4H1V - chain A; structure by X-ray diffraction, 2.30 A resolution.

== Chain A ==
Name: Dynamin-1-like protein
From: Homo sapiens
Notes: EC 3.6.5.5; fragment: GTPase-GED fusion and 711-736)
UniProt: O00429 (DNM1L_HUMAN); residue numbers follow UniProt; this construct covers 1-327, 711-736
Sequence (369 residues; numbered 1 to 744; 375 numbers in that range are skipped by the numbering (no residue carries them; nothing is unmodelled there); the number before each row is that of its first residue):
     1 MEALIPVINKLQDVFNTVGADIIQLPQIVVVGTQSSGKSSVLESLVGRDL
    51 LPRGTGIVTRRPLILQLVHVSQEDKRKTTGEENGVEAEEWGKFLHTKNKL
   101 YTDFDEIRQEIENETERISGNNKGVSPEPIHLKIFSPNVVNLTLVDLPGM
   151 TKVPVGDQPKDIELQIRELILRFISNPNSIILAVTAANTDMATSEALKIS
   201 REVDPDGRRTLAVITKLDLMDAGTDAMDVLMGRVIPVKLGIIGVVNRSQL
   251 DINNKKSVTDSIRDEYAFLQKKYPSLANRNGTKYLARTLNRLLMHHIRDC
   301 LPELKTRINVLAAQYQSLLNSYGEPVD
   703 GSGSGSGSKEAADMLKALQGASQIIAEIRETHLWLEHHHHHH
Unresolved in the structure: 734-744
Sequence notes: linker (703-710); expression tag (737-744)
Curated features (UniProtKB/Swiss-Prot):
  - region: Gly32 to Ser39 (G1 motif), Val58 to Arg60 (G2 motif), Asp146 to Gly149 (G3 motif), Thr215 to Asp218 (G4 motif), Val245 to Ser248 (G5 motif)
  - binding site (GTP): Gly32 to Ser40, Thr215 to Asp221, Asn246 to Gln249
  - modified residue: Met1 (N-acetylmethionine)
Ligand contacts: GMP-PNP (GNP; phosphoaminophosphonic acid-guanylate ester): Thr33, Gln34, Ser35, Ser36, Gly37, Lys38, Ser39, Ser40, Arg53, Thr59, Thr215, Lys216, Asp218, Leu219, Val244, Val245, Asn246, Arg247, Ser248, Gln249
What the authors report for this chain:
  - binding site for GMP-PNP: Gln34, Ser35, Ser36, Gly37, Lys38, Ser39, Ser40, Lys216, Asp218, Asn246, Arg247, Gln249
  - specificity-determining residues: Asp218
  - conformationally variable residues (side-chain flip): Gln34, Ser35, Ser39, Arg53
  - contacts within the chain: Lys38-Asp146 (hydrogen bond)
  - mutagenesis - Q34A, K38A, S39A, T59A, D146A, G149A, K216A, D218A: abolished catalytic activity
  - mutagenesis - S35A (2-fold): increased catalytic activity
  - mutagenesis - S40A, E81A, E81A/E82A, N246A: decreased catalytic activity
  - mutagenesis - S35A, D190A: abolished catalytic activity on liposome

== Overview ==
Chain A binds GMP-PNP. UniProt lists 20 GTP-binding residues. From the paper: a binding site for GMP-PNP at
Gln34, Ser35 and Ser36 among others; Q34A, K38A and S39A, among others, abolish catalytic activity; 14
substitutions were tested in all.
Chain A is Dynamin-1-like protein (Homo sapiens); the structure, GMP-PNP bound dynamin-1-like protein
GTPase-GED fusion, was determined by X-ray diffraction together with 4H1U from the same study.
